Entry 7D45 (electron microscopy, 3.80 A resolution); this record covers chains F and I of the 11 polymer chains in the assembly.

[Chain F]
Molecule: Translation initiation factor eIF-2B subunit gamma
From: Homo sapiens
Reference sequence: Q9NR50 (EI2BG_HUMAN); numbering as in UniProt (aligned over 1-452)
Amino-acid sequence (452 residues; numbered 1 to 452; the number before each row is that of its first residue):
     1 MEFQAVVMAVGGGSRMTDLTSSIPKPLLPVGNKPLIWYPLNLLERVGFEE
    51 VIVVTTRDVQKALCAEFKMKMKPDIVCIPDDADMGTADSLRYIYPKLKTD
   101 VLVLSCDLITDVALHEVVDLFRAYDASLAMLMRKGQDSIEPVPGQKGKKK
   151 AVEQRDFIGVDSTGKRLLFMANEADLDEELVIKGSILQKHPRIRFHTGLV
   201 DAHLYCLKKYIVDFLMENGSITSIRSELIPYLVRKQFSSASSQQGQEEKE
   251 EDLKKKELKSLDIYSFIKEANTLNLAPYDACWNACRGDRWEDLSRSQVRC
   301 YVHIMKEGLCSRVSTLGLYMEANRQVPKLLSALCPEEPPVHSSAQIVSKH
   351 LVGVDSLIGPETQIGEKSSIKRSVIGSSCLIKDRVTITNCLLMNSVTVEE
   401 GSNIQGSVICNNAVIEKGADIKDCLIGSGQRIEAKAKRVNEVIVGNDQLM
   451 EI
Not modelled in the structure: 12-20, 135-154, 239-257, 296-341, 445-452
Curated features (UniProtKB/Swiss-Prot):
  - modified residue: Met1 (N-acetylmethionine), Ser260 (Phosphoserine)
  - natural variant: Leu27 (L27Q: In VWM3), Gly47 (G47E: In VWM3), Ala87 (A87V: In VWM3), Arg225 (R225Q: In VWM3), Ile346 (I346T: In VWM3)

[Chain I]
Molecule: Translation initiation factor eIF-2B subunit epsilon
From: Homo sapiens
Reference sequence: Q13144 (EI2BE_HUMAN); residue numbers follow UniProt; this construct covers 1-721
Amino-acid sequence (721 residues; row label = number of the first residue in the row):
     1 MAAPVVAPPGVVVSRANKRSGAGPGGSGGGGARGAEEEPPPPLQAVLVAD
    51 SFDRRFFPISKDQPRVLLPLANVALIDYTLEFLTATGVQETFVFCCWKAA
   101 QIKEHLLKSKWCRPTSLNVVRIITSELYRSLGDVLRDVDAKALVRSDFLL
   151 VYGDVISNINITRALEEHRLRRKLEKNVSVMTMIFKESSPSHPTRCHEDN
   201 VVVAVDSTTNRVLHFQKTQGLRRFAFPLSLFQGSSDGVEVRYDLLDCHIS
   251 ICSPQVAQLFTDNFDYQTRDDFVRGLLVNEEILGNQIHMHVTAKEYGARV
   301 SNLHMYSAVCADVIRRWVYPLTPEANFTDSTTQSCTHSRHNIYRGPEVSL
   351 GHGSILEENVLLGSGTVIGSNCFITNSVIGPGCHIGDNVVLDQTYLWQGV
   401 RVAAGAQIHQSLLCDNAEVKERVTLKPRSVLTSQVVVGPNITLPEGSVIS
   451 LHPPDAEEDEDDGEFSDDSGADQEKDKVKMKGYNPAEVGAAGKGYLWKAA
   501 GMNMEEEEELQQNLWGLKINMEEESESESEQSMDSEEPDSRGGSPQMDDI
   551 KVFQNEVLGTLQRGKEENISCDNLVLEINSLKYAYNISLKEVMQVLSHVV
   601 LEFPLQQMDSPLDSSRYCALLLPLLKAWSPVFRNYIKRAADHLEALAAIE
   651 DFFLEHEALGISMAKVLMAFYQLEILAEETILSWFSQRDTTDKGQQLRKN
   701 QQLQRFIQWLKEAEEESSEDD
Not modelled in the structure: 1-40, 468-721
Curated features (UniProtKB/Swiss-Prot):
  - modified residue: Ala2 (N-acetylalanine), Arg19 (Omega-N-methylarginine), Ser27 (Phosphoserine), Ser130 (Phosphoserine), Thr322 (Phosphothreonine), Ser450 (Phosphoserine), Ser466 (Phosphoserine), Ser469 (Phosphoserine), Ser532 (Phosphoserine), Ser540 (Phosphoserine), Ser544 (Phosphoserine), Ser717 (Phosphoserine)
  - cross-link (Glycyl lysine isopeptide (Lys-Gly)): Lys61 (interchain with G-Cter in ubiquitin), Lys103 (interchain with G-Cter in ubiquitin), Lys141 (interchain with G-Cter in ubiquitin), Lys217 (interchain with G-Cter in ubiquitin)
  - natural variant: Asp62 (D62V: In VWM5), Leu68 (L68S: In VWM5), Val73 (V73G: In VWM5), Ala74 (A74T: In VWM5), Thr91 (T91A: In VWM5), Leu106 (L106F: In VWM5), Arg113 (R113C: In VWM5; R113H: In VWM5), Arg195 (R195C: In VWM5; R195H: In VWM5), Arg269 (R269G: In VWM5; R269Q: In VWM5), Asp270 (D270H: In VWM5), Arg299 (R299H: In VWM5), Cys310 (C310F: In VWM5), 9 further natural variant entries in UniProt

[How chain F and chain I interact]
Pairs across the interface (40):
  Phe157(F) with Leu228(I), hydrophobic; Phe231(I), hydrophobic
  Leu176(F) with Leu228(I), hydrophobic
  Glu178(F) with Pro227(I); Leu228(I), hydrogen bond (backbone-backbone)
  Glu179(F) with Ala225(I); Phe226(I); Pro227(I)
  Leu180(F) with Phe224(I); Ala225(I), hydrogen bond (backbone-backbone); Phe226(I), hydrogen bond (backbone-backbone); Leu228(I), hydrophobic
  Val181(F) with Phe224(I)
  Ile182(F) with Arg223(I); Phe224(I), hydrogen bond (backbone-backbone)
  Lys183(F) with Arg222(I)
  Gly184(F) with Arg222(I), hydrogen bond (backbone-backbone)
  Leu187(F) with Phe224(I), hydrophobic; Tyr242(I)
  Gln188(F) with Tyr242(I)
  Pro191(F) with Pro190(I), hydrophobic; Val240(I); Arg241(I); Tyr242(I), hydrogen bond (backbone-backbone); Asp243(I)
  Arg192(F) with Glu239(I), salt bridge; Val240(I); Arg241(I); Asp243(I)
  Ile193(F) with Glu239(I); Val240(I), hydrogen bond (backbone-backbone)
  Arg194(F) with Ser207(I); Asp236(I), hydrogen bond (side chain-backbone); Gly237(I), hydrogen bond (side chain-backbone); Val238(I); Glu239(I)
  Phe195(F) with Gly237(I); Val238(I), hydrogen bond (backbone-backbone); Val240(I), hydrophobic
  Thr197(F) with Phe231(I)
Also at the interface, not in a pair above, chain F (19 interface residues in all): Glu173, Asp177
Also at the interface, not in a pair above, chain I (20 interface residues in all): Val202, Ser235

[In short]
19 residues of chain F face 20 of chain I across their interface; the contacts include 10 hydrogen bonds and 1
salt bridge. Polar pairs include Arg192(F)-Glu239(I), Arg194(F)-Asp236(I) and Arg194(F)-Gly237(I).
Here chain F is Translation initiation factor eIF-2B subunit gamma and chain I is Translation initiation
factor eIF-2B subunit epsilon, both from Homo sapiens. Entry 7D45 (eIF2B-eIF2(aP), aP1 complex) was determined
by electron microscopy, deposited together with 7D43, 7D44 and 7D46.
